9GFM - chains L and N of the 11 polymer chains in the assembly; structure by electron microscopy, 3.80 A resolution.

# Chain L
Molecule: Nucleosomal DNA strand 2
Sequence (139 nucleotides; row label = number of the first residue in the row; numbers below 1 keep their minus sign (DT-81 is residue -81)):
   -81 TGCCGAGGCC GCTCAATTGG TCGTAGACAG CTCTAGCACC GCTTAAACGC ACGTACGCGC
   -21 TGTCCCCCGC GTTTTAACCG CCAAGGGGAT TACTCCCTAG TCTCCAGGCA CGTGTCAGAT
    39 ATATACATCC TGTGCATGT

# Chain N
Name: Histone H4
Source organism: Homo sapiens
UniProtKB: P62805 (H4_HUMAN); residues 21-102 here correspond to UniProt positions 22-103 (UniProt number = residue number + 1)
Sequence (82 residues; numbered 21 to 102; the number before each row is that of its first residue):
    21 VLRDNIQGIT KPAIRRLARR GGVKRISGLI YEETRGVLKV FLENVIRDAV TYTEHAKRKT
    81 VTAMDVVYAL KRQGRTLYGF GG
UniProt features mapped onto this chain:
  - modified residue: Lys31 (N6-(2-hydroxyisobutyryl)lysine), Lys44 (N6-(2-hydroxyisobutyryl)lysine), Ser47 (Phosphoserine), Tyr51 (Phosphotyrosine), Lys59 (N6-(2-hydroxyisobutyryl)lysine), Lys77 (N6-(2-hydroxyisobutyryl)lysine), Lys79 (N6-(2-hydroxyisobutyryl)lysine), Thr80 (Phosphothreonine), Tyr88 (Phosphotyrosine), Lys91 (N6-(2-hydroxyisobutyryl)lysine)
  - cross-link (Glycyl lysine isopeptide (Lys-Gly)): Lys31 (interchain with G-Cter in SUMO2), Lys59 (interchain with G-Cter in SUMO2), Lys79 (interchain with G-Cter in SUMO2), Lys91 (interchain with G-Cter in SUMO2)

# How chain L and chain N interact
Pairs across the interface (14):
  DA7(L) - Arg45(N)  hydrogen bond to the sugar
  DA7(L) - Ile46(N)  sugar contact
  DA7(L) - Ser47(N)  phosphate contact
  DA7(L) - Gly48(N)  hydrogen bond to the phosphate
  DT8(L) - Arg35(N)  salt bridge to the phosphate
  DT8(L) - Arg39(N)  salt bridge to the phosphate
  DT8(L) - Arg45(N)  phosphate contact
  DT8(L) - Ile46(N)  hydrogen bond to the phosphate
  DC27(L) - Lys79(N)  phosphate contact
  DC27(L) - Thr80(N)  hydrogen bond to the phosphate
  DA28(L) - Arg78(N)  phosphate contact
  DA28(L) - Lys79(N)  hydrogen bond to the phosphate
  DA28(L) - Thr80(N)  hydrogen bond to the phosphate
  DC29(L) - Arg78(N)  phosphate contact
Also at the interface, not in a pair above, chain L (6 interface residues in all): DT9
Also at the interface, not in a pair above, chain N (11 interface residues in all): Lys44, Tyr51

# Summary
6 residues of chain L and 11 residues of chain N are in contact, with 6 hydrogen bonds and 2 salt bridges.
Polar contacts include DA7(L)-Arg45(N), DA7(L)-Gly48(N) and DT8(L)-Ile46(N).
Here chain L is Nucleosomal DNA strand 2 and chain N is Histone H4 (Homo sapiens). Entry 9GFM (CryoEM
structure of the human INO80 core-nucleosome complex state N-7) was determined by electron microscopy.
